3ZRR - chains A and B; structure by X-ray diffraction, 1.99 A resolution.

== Chain A (and B) ==
Name: Serine-pyruvate aminotransferase (agxt)
From: Sulfolobus solfataricus
Notes: EC 2.6.1.51; chain B of this document is another copy of the same molecule, construct and numbering; everything in this record applies to it too
UniProt: Q97VM5 (Q97VM5_SULSO); residue numbers follow UniProt; this construct covers 1-384
Sequence (384 residues; row label = number of the first residue in the row):
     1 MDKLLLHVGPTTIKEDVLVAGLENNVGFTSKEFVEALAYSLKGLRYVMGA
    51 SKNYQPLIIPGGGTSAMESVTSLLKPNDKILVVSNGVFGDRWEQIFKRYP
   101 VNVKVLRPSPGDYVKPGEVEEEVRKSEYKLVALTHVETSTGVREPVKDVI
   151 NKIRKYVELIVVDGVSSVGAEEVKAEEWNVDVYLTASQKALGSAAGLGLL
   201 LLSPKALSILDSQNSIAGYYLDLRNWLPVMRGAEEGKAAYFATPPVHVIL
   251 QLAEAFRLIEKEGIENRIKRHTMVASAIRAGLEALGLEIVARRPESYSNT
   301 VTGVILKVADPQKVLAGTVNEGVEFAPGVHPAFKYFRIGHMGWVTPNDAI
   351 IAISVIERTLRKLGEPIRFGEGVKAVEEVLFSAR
Not modelled in the structure: 1-4, 384
Ion coordination: Ca2+ site 1: Asp-16, Glu-23; Ca2+ site 2 near Asp-148 (its only coordinating residue here); Ca2+ site 3 near Glu-288 (its only coordinating residue here)
Ligand contacts:
  - PXG (3-[O-phosphonopyridoxyl]--amino-benzoic acid), molecule 1: Val-8, Gly-62, Gly-63, Thr-64, Met-67, Phe-88, Arg-91, Thr-134, Val-136, Thr-138, Asp-163, Val-165, Ser-166, Ala-186, Gln-188, Lys-189, Ala-326, Arg-337
  - PXG, molecule 2: Phe-28, Tyr-240, Ala-242, Thr-243
From the paper describing this entry:
  - binding site for PXG: Val-8, Phe-28, Phe-88, Ala-326, Arg-337
  - conformationally variable residues (loop rearrangement): Val-8
  - specificity-determining residues: Phe-28, Phe-88, Tyr-240, Val-329 (proposed by the authors, not directly observed)

== Chain A / chain B interface ==
Residue-residue contacts - 89 pairs, chain A then chain B:
  Leu-6(A) with Thr-29(B); Ala-238(B)
  His-7(A) with Thr-29(B)
  Val-8(A) with Phe-28(B), hydrophobic; Thr-29(B), hydrogen bond (backbone-side chain)
  Pro-10(A) with Asn-25(B); Val-26(B); Gly-27(B)
  Thr-12(A) with Asn-24(B); Asn-25(B), hydrogen bond
  Ile-13(A) with Asn-24(B), hydrogen bond (backbone-side chain); His-247(B)
  Glu-15(A) with Leu-22(B); Asn-24(B), hydrogen bond
  Leu-18(A) with Leu-22(B); Glu-23(B); Asn-24(B)
  Val-19(A) with Leu-22(B)
  Leu-22(A) with Glu-15(B); Leu-18(B); Val-19(B); Leu-22(B), hydrophobic
  Glu-23(A) with Leu-18(B)
  Asn-24(A) with Thr-12(B); Ile-13(B), hydrogen bond (backbone-backbone); Glu-15(B), hydrogen bond; Leu-18(B)
  Asn-25(A) with Pro-10(B); Thr-12(B), hydrogen bond
  Val-26(A) with Pro-10(B)
  Gly-27(A) with Pro-10(B)
  Phe-28(A) with Val-8(B), hydrophobic
  Thr-29(A) with Leu-6(B); His-7(B); Val-8(B), hydrogen bond (side chain-backbone)
  Gly-61(A) with Tyr-220(B)
  Gly-62(A) with Tyr-220(B)
  Thr-64(A) with Tyr-219(B); Tyr-220(B); Ala-242(B)
  Ser-65(A) with Tyr-220(B)
  Glu-68(A) with Gly-218(B); Tyr-219(B), hydrogen bond (side chain-backbone); Tyr-220(B), hydrogen bond (side chain-backbone)
  Phe-88(A) with Tyr-240(B)
  Arg-91(A) with Tyr-219(B); Tyr-240(B), hydrogen bond; Phe-241(B), hydrogen bond (side chain-backbone)
  Gln-94(A) with Tyr-219(B)
  Ile-95(A) with Tyr-219(B), hydrophobic
  Arg-98(A) with Ser-215(B), hydrogen bond (side chain-backbone); Ala-217(B), hydrogen bond (side chain-backbone); Gly-218(B), hydrogen bond (side chain-backbone); Tyr-219(B)
  Gln-188(A) with Thr-243(B), hydrogen bond
  Ala-195(A) with Thr-243(B); Pro-244(B); Pro-245(B)
  Gly-196(A) with Pro-245(B)
  Ser-215(A) with Arg-98(B), hydrogen bond (backbone-side chain)
  Ala-217(A) with Arg-98(B), hydrogen bond (backbone-side chain)
  Gly-218(A) with Glu-68(B); Arg-98(B), hydrogen bond (backbone-side chain)
  Tyr-219(A) with Thr-64(B); Glu-68(B), hydrogen bond (backbone-side chain); Arg-91(B); Gln-94(B); Ile-95(B), hydrophobic; Arg-98(B)
  Tyr-220(A) with Gly-61(B); Gly-62(B); Thr-64(B); Ser-65(B); Glu-68(B), hydrogen bond (backbone-side chain); Leu-221(B), hydrophobic
  Leu-221(A) with Tyr-220(B), hydrophobic
  Gly-236(A) with Leu-5(B)
  Ala-238(A) with Leu-6(B)
  Tyr-240(A) with Phe-88(B); Arg-91(B), hydrogen bond
  Phe-241(A) with Arg-91(B), hydrogen bond (backbone-side chain)
  Ala-242(A) with Thr-64(B)
  Thr-243(A) with Gln-188(B), hydrogen bond; Ala-195(B)
  Pro-244(A) with Ala-195(B)
  Pro-245(A) with Ala-195(B); Gly-196(B)
  His-247(A) with Ile-13(B)
  Val-248(A) with Val-248(B), hydrophobic
Also at the interface, not in a pair above, chain A (56 interface residues in all): Thr-11, Gly-21, Ser-30, Pro-60, Tyr-99, Ala-194, Ile-216, Asp-222, Ala-239, Val-246
Also at the interface, not in a pair above, chain B (56 interface residues in all): Thr-11, Gly-21, Ser-30, Pro-60, Tyr-99, Ala-194, Ile-216, Asp-222, Ala-239, Val-246

== Overview ==
The chain A/chain B interface involves 56 residues from each chain; the contacts include 24 hydrogen bonds.
Polar pairs include Val-8(A)/Thr-29(B), Thr-12(A)/Asn-25(B) and Ile-13(A)/Asn-24(B). Bound to chain A:
compound PXG. The paper reports a binding site for PXG at Val-8(A), Phe-28(A) and Phe-88(A) among others;
specificity determinants Phe-28(A), Phe-88(A) and Tyr-240(A) among others.
Chain A and chain B are both Serine-pyruvate aminotransferase (agxt) (Sulfolobus solfataricus); the structure,
Crystal structure and substrate specificity of a thermophilic archaeal serine : pyruvate aminotransferase from
Sulfolobus solfataricus, was determined by X-ray diffraction, deposited together with 3ZRP and 3ZRQ.
